Entry 6RQJ (electron microscopy, 3.50 A resolution); this record covers chains D and B of the 5 polymer chains in the assembly.

Chain D:
Name: Rhipicephalus appendiculatus RaCI1
From: Rhipicephalus pulchellus
UniProtKB: A0A158RFT5 (A0A158RFT5_RHIAP); residues -1 to 79 here correspond to UniProt positions 1-81 (UniProt number = residue number + 2)
Sequence (81 residues; each row starts with the number of its first residue; numbers below 1 keep their minus sign (Gly-1 is residue -1)):
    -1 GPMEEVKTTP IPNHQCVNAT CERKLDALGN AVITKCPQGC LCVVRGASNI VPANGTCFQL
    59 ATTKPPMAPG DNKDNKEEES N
Disordered / not traced: -1 to 13, 60-79
Disulfide bonds: Cys14-Cys38, Cys19-Cys40, Cys34-Cys55

Chain B:
Name: Complement C5
From: Homo sapiens
UniProtKB: P01031 (CO5_HUMAN); residue numbers follow UniProt; this construct covers 19-673
Sequence (655 residues; numbered 19 to 673; the number before each row is that of its first residue):
    19 QEQTYVISAP KIFRVGASEN IVIQVYGYTE AFDATISIKS YPDKKFSYSS GHVHLSSENK
    79 FQNSAILTIQ PKQLPGGQNP VSYVYLEVVS KHFSKSKRMP ITYDNGFLFI HTDKPVYTPD
   139 QSVKVRVYSL NDDLKPAKRE TVLTFIDPEG SEVDMVEEID HIGIISFPDF KIPSNPRYGM
   199 WTIKAKYKED FSTTGTAYFE VKEYVLPHFS VSIEPEYNFI GYKNFKNFEI TIKARYFYNK
   259 VVTEADVYIT FGIREDLKDD QKEMMQTAMQ NTMLINGIAQ VTFDSETAVK ELSYYSLEDL
   319 NNKYLYIAVT VIESTGGFSE EAEIPGIKYV LSPYKLNLVA TPLFLKPGIP YPIKVQVKDS
   379 LDQLVGGVPV TLNAQTIDVN QETSDLDPSK SVTRVDDGVA SFVLNLPSGV TVLEFNVKTD
   439 APDLPEENQA REGYRAIAYS SLSQSYLYID WTDNHKALLV GEHLNIIVTP KSPYIDKITH
   499 YNYLILSKGK IIHFGTREKF SDASYQSINI PVTQNMVPSS RLLVYYIVTG EQTAELVSDS
   559 VWLNIEEKCG NQLQVHLSPD ADAYSPGQTV SLNMATGMDS WVALAAVDSA VYGVQRGAKK
   619 PLERVFQFLE KSDLGCGAGG GLNNANVFHL AGLTFLTNAN ADDSQENDEP CKEIL
Disordered / not traced: 19, 612-619, 671-673
Disulfide bonds: Cys634-Cys669

Chain D / chain B interface:
Residue-residue contacts (7; chain D residue first):
  Ala25(D) with Pro98(B), hydrophobic
  Leu26(D) with Asp208(B); Phe209(B); Ser210(B), hydrogen bond (backbone-side chain)
  Asn28(D) with Lys204(B)
  Ser46(D) with Ser169(B)
  Asn47(D) with Gly168(B)
Also at the interface, not in a pair above, chain D (6 interface residues in all): Gly27
Also at the interface, not in a pair above, chain B (10 interface residues in all): Gly95, Glu167, Glu170

In short:
6 residues of chain D and 10 residues of chain B are in contact, with 1 hydrogen bond. Its one hydrogen-bonded
contact is Leu26(D)-Ser210(B).
Here chain D is Rhipicephalus appendiculatus RaCI1 (Rhipicephalus pulchellus) and chain B is Complement C5
(Homo sapiens). Entry 6RQJ (Structure of human complement C5 complexed with tick inhibitors OmCI, RaCI1 and
CirpT1) was determined by electron microscopy together with 6RPT from the same study.
